PDB entry 8G9P | X-ray diffraction, 1.50 A resolution | chains A and D

Chain A:
Molecule: GTPase KRas
Organism: Homo sapiens
Notes: EC 3.6.5.2
UniProtKB: P01116 (RASK_HUMAN), isoform P01116-2; residue numbers follow UniProt; this construct covers 1-169
Sequence (170 residues; numbered 0 to 169; the number before each row is that of its first residue; numbering starts at 0):
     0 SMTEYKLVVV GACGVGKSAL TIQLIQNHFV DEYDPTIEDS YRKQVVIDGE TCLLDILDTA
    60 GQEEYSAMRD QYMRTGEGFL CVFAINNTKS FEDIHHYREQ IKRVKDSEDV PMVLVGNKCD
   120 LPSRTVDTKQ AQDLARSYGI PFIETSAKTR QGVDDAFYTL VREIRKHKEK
Construct notes: expression tag (0); engineered mutation Cys12 (Gly in P01116)
Curated features (UniProtKB/Swiss-Prot):
  - motif: Tyr32 to Tyr40 (Effector region)
  - binding site (GTP): Gly10, Ala11, Gly13 to Ala18, Val29 to Thr35, Ala59, Gly60, Asn116 to Asp119
  - modified residue: Met1 (N-acetylmethionine), Thr2 (N-acetylthreonine), Lys104 (N6-acetyllysine)
  - glycosylation: Thr35 (Microbial infection: O-linked (Glc) threonine)
  - natural variant: Lys5 (K5E: In NS3; K5N: In GASC), Gly10 (G10GG: In AML), Cys12 (G12C: In lung carcinoma; this construct carries the variant), Gly13 (G13D: In GASC, JMML and OES; G13R: In pylocytic astrocytoma), Val14 (V14I: In NS3), Leu19 (L19F: In OES), Gln22 (Q22E: In CFC2; Q22R: In NS3), Pro34 (P34L: In NS3; P34Q: In NS3; P34R: In CFC2), Ile36 (I36M: In NS3), Thr58 (T58I: In NS3), Ala59 (A59T: In GASC), Gly60 (G60R: In CFC2; G60S: In NS3), 8 further natural variant entries in UniProt
  - mutagenesis: Asp38 (D38A: Decreased interaction with MAPKAP1/SIN1), Tyr40 (Y40A: Decreased interaction with MAPKAP1/SIN1), Gln61 (Q61L: Promotes GTP binding)
Covalently attached groups: compound YV2 linked to Cys12
Metal / ion sites: Mg2+: Ser17, Thr35 (together with GMP-PNP)
Residues lining bound ligands:
  - GMP-PNP (GNP; phosphoaminophosphonic acid-guanylate ester): Ala11, Gly13, Val14, Gly15, Lys16, Ser17, Ala18, Phe28, Val29, Asp30, Glu31, Tyr32, Asp33, Pro34, Thr35, Thr58, Ala59, Gly60, Asn116, Lys117, Asp119, Leu120, Ser145, Ala146, Lys147
  - YV2 ((2S)-2-{(5S)-7-[(2E)-4-(dimethylamino)-4-methylpent-2-enoyl]-1-oxo-2,7-diazaspiro[4.4]nonan-2-yl}-N-[(1P,8S,10R,14S,21M)-22-ethyl-21-{2-[(1S)-1-methoxyethyl]pyridin-3-yl}-18,18-dimethyl-9,15-dioxo-16-oxa-10,22,28-triazapentacyclo[18.5.2.1~2,6~.1~10,14~.0~23,27~]nonacosa-1(25),2(29),3,5,20,23,26-heptaen-8-yl]-3-methylbutanamide (non-preferred name)): Tyr32, Pro34, Thr35, Ile36, Glu37, Ala59, Gln61, Tyr64, Met67, Tyr71
What the authors report for this chain:
  - binding site for YV2: Cys12, Ile36, Tyr64
  - mutagenesis - P34R, I36Q, A59G: increased signaling in response to YV2

Chain D:
Molecule: Peptidyl-prolyl cis-trans isomerase A
Organism: Homo sapiens
Notes: EC 5.2.1.8
UniProtKB: P62937 (PPIA_HUMAN); residue numbers follow UniProt; this construct covers 1-165
Sequence (166 residues; numbered 0 to 165; the number before each row is that of its first residue; numbering starts at 0):
     0 SMVNPTVFFD IAVDGEPLGR VSFELFADKV PKTAENFRAL STGEKGFGYK GSCFHRIIPG
    60 FMCQGGDFTR HNGTGGKSIY GEKFEDENFI LKHTGPGILS MANAGPNTNG SQFFICTAKT
   120 EWLDGKHVVF GKVKEGMNIV EAMERFGSRN GKTSKKITIA DCGQLE
Construct notes: expression tag (0)
Curated features (UniProtKB/Swiss-Prot):
  - modified residue: Met1 (N-acetylmethionine), Val2 (N-acetylvaline), Lys28 (N6-acetyllysine), Lys44 (N6-acetyllysine), Lys76 (N6-acetyllysine), Ser77 (Phosphoserine), Lys82 (N6-acetyllysine), Thr93 (Phosphothreonine), Lys125 (N6-acetyllysine), Lys131 (N6-acetyllysine), Lys133 (N6-acetyllysine)
  - glycosylation: Asn108 (N-linked (GlcNAc...) asparagine)
  - cross-link (Glycyl lysine isopeptide (Lys-Gly)): Lys28 (interchain with G-Cter in SUMO2), Lys82 (interchain with G-Cter in SUMO2)
  - mutagenesis: Arg55 (R55A: Loss of peptidyl-prolyl cis-trans isomerase activity. No loss of its interaction with BSG/CD147 or its ability to induce leukocyte chemotaxis. No effect on its interaction with MAP3K5/ASK1 ...), Phe60 (F60A: Loss of ability to stimulate MAPK/ERK phosphorylation), Arg69 (R69A: No effect on peptidyl-prolyl cis-trans isomerase activity. Reduced interaction with BSG/CD147 and ability to induce leukocyte chemotaxis), His70 (H70A: No effect on peptidyl-prolyl cis-trans isomerase activity. Reduced interaction with BSG/CD147 and ability to induce leukocyte chemotaxis), Thr107 (T107A: No effect on peptidyl-prolyl cis-trans isomerase activity. Reduced interaction with BSG/CD147 and ability to induce leukocyte chemotaxis), Phe113 (F113A: Reduced ability to stimulate MAPK/ERK phosphorylation), Trp121 (W121A: 200-fold decrease of sensitivity to CsA. Reduced ability to stimulate MAPK/ERK phosphorylation; W121E: Loss of peptidyl-prolyl cis-trans isomerase activity ...), Lys125 (K125Q: Acetylation-mimetic mutant; no effect on its interaction with TARDBP; K125R: Loss of acetylation and interaction with TARDBP), His126 (H126A: Loss of peptidyl-prolyl cis-trans isomerase activity and interaction with HCV NS5A. Loss of ability to stimulate MAPK/ERK phosphorylation)
Residues lining bound ligands: YV2 ((2S)-2-{(5S)-7-[(2E)-4-(dimethylamino)-4-methylpent-2-enoyl]-1-oxo-2,7-diazaspiro[4.4]nonan-2-yl}-N-[(1P,8S,10R,14S,21M)-22-ethyl-21-{2-[(1S)-1-methoxyethyl]pyridin-3-yl}-18,18-dimethyl-9,15-dioxo-16-oxa-10,22,28-triazapentacyclo[18.5.2.1~2,6~.1~10,14~.0~23,27~]nonacosa-1(25),2(29),3,5,20,23,26-heptaen-8-yl]-3-methylbutanamide (non-preferred name)): Arg55, Ile57, Phe60, Met61, Gln63, Gly72, Thr73, Ala101, Asn102, Ala103, Gln111, Phe113, Trp121, Leu122, His126, Arg148
What the authors report for this chain:
  - binding site for YV2: Arg55, Gln63, Asn102

How chain A and chain D interact:
Contacting residue pairs - 12 pairs, chain A then chain D:
  Glu31(A) with Asn71(D), hydrogen bond
  Tyr32(A) with Thr73(D)
  Asp33(A) with Lys151(D), salt bridge
  Pro34(A) with Arg55(D)
  Ile36(A) with Arg55(D); Arg148(D); Asn149(D)
  Glu37(A) with Arg148(D), salt bridge; Asn149(D)
  Asp38(A) with Asn149(D), hydrogen bond
  Tyr64(A) with Trp121(D), hydrogen bond; Leu122(D)
Other interface residues (no listed pair), chain A (9 interface residues in all): Met67
Other interface residues (no listed pair), chain D (9 interface residues in all): Ile57
From the paper, about this interface:
  - interface residues, chain A: Glu31(A), Asp33(A), Glu37(A)
  - hot spots on chain A (mutagenesis) - E31A/D33A/E37A: abolished binding to Peptidyl-prolyl cis-trans isomerase A (chain D)
  - interface residues, chain D: Asn71(D), Lys151(D)
  - hot spots on chain D (mutagenesis) - N71A, R148A, K151A: abolished binding to GTPase KRas (chain A)

In short:
The chain A/chain D interface involves 9 residues from each chain; the contacts include 3 hydrogen bonds and 2
salt bridges. Polar contacts include Asp33(A)-Lys151(D), Glu37(A)-Arg148(D) and Glu31(A)-Asn71(D). From the
paper: a binding site for YV2 at Cys12(A), Ile36(A) and Arg55(D) among others; P34R, I36Q and A59G of chain A
increase signaling in response to YV2; 7 substitutions were tested in all.
Here chain A is GTPase KRas and chain D is Peptidyl-prolyl cis-trans isomerase A, both from Homo sapiens.
Entry 8G9P (Tricomplex of RMC-4998, KRAS G12C, and CypA) was determined by X-ray diffraction (same publication
as 8G9Q).
